PDB entry 8DVW | X-ray diffraction, 2.29 A resolution | chain A

# Chain A
Name: N, N'-diacetylbacillosaminyl-diphospho-undecaprenol alpha-1,3-N-acetylgalactosaminyltransferase
From: Campylobacter concisus
Notes: EC 2.4.1.290
UniProtKB: A0A0M4SVA9 (A0A0M4SVA9_9PROT); numbering as in UniProt (aligned over 1-371)
Sequence (377 residues; each row starts with the number of its first residue):
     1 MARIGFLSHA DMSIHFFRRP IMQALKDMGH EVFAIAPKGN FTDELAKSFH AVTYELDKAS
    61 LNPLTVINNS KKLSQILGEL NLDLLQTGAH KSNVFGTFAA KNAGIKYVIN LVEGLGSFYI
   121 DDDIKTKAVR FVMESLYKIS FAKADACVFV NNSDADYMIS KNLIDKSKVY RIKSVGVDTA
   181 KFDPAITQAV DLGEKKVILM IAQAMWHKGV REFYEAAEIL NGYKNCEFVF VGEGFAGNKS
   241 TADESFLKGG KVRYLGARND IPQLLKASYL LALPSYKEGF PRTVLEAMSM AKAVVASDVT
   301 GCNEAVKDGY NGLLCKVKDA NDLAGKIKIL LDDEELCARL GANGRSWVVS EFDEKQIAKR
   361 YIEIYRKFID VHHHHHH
Not modelled in the structure: 1, 372-377
Differences from the reference sequence: engineered mutation Gln203 (Arg in A0A0M4SVA9); expression tag (372-377)
Small-molecule neighbours: uridine-diphosphate-N-acetylgalactosamine (UD2): Met12, Phe16, Phe17, Glu113, Gly114, Val150, Val175, Ile201, Lys208, Val231, Gly232, Gly256, Ala257, Arg258, Ile261, Lys277, Glu278, Gly279, Phe280, Pro281, Arg282, Thr283, Glu286

# In short
Ligands of chain A: uridine-diphosphate-N-acetylgalactosamine.
Chain A is N, N'-diacetylbacillosaminyl-diphospho-undecaprenol alpha-1,3-N-acetylgalactosaminyltransferase
(Campylobacter concisus); the structure, Structure of the Campylobacter concisus glycosyltransferase PglA
R203Q, was determined by X-ray diffraction together with 8DQD and 8DVZ from the same study.
